Entry 6SMO (X-ray diffraction, 2.70 A resolution); this record covers chains A and C of the 3 polymer chains in the assembly.

Chain A:
Molecule: Acyl carrier protein
Organism: Photorhabdus luminescens
UniProt: A0A2S8QL96 (A0A2S8QL96_PHOLU); residue numbers follow UniProt; this construct covers 1-82
Sequence (97 residues; row label = number of the first residue in the row; numbers below 1 keep their minus sign (Gly-14 is residue -14)):
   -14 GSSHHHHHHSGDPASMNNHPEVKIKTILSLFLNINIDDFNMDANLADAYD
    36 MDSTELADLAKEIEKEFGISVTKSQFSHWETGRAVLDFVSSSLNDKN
Disordered / not traced: -14 to 5, 77-82
Sequence notes: expression tag (-14 to 0)

Chain C:
Molecule: Ketoacyl_synth_N domain-containing protein
Organism: Photorhabdus luminescens subsp. laumondii (strain DSM 15139 / CIP 105565 / TT01)
UniProt: Q7MZT4 (Q7MZT4_PHOLL); residue numbers follow UniProt; this construct covers 1-371
Sequence (371 residues; each row starts with the number of its first residue):
     1 MRKRVVVTGVGAIHPDGNDVTAIKSKVIQKLLGQESKNNTTASSIIRTLS
    51 DFDGAKYINNRLRRKIDEFSVYGIVAVEMALKASRLDVDKLDPNRVGIYV
   101 GNCFGGWQHIEDEVKALHIEGIKGMGPYVATAWFPAALQGQLSLLYGFSA
   151 QSKTFSTSDVAGMQAIGYAAEAISNGVAEVMLCGASEHLSSPLVKNLLEK
   201 TSSQKHSEVFGEKQPGDFSEGAAFLVLEERQHALERGASILCELTGFVDY
   251 FAPDKNTRNNTLEYTAELFNHNENAVFIMDGIYDDEKEITSKAFSNKEIK
   301 TSFINLRPYLDNQFSVSGVIDSVLASSFLSESHGDEEQQSKKINEFSNTN
   351 QIIIQRFSNQGHVCALSFSAI
Disordered / not traced: 1, 33-42, 333-345
Small-molecule neighbours: 3,5,7,9,11-pentakis(oxidanylidene)dodecanal (LKZ): Val129, Ala130, Trp133, Phe134

How chain A and chain C interact:
Pairs across the interface (21; chain A residue first):
  Phe16(A) with Arg61(C); Arg64(C)
  Leu17(A) with Arg61(C)
  Asn18(A) with Asn59(C); Asn60(C); Arg61(C)
  Tyr34(A) with Arg61(C), hydrogen bond (backbone-side chain)
  Asp35(A) with Arg61(C), salt bridge
  Met36(A) with Arg61(C)
  Thr39(A) with Pro127(C); Tyr128(C)
  Glu40(A) with Arg61(C), salt bridge; Lys65(C), salt bridge; Tyr128(C)
  Asp43(A) with Arg64(C), salt bridge; Pro127(C); Tyr128(C)
  Lys46(A) with Ile122(C), hydrogen bond (side chain-backbone); Met125(C), hydrogen bond (side chain-backbone); Gly126(C)
  Glu49(A) with Lys123(C)
Interface residues without a listed pair, chain A (16 interface residues in all): Leu15, Asp37, Ala42, Ile54, Ser55

Overview:
Chain A and chain C form an interface of 16 and 11 residues respectively, with 3 hydrogen bonds and 4 salt
bridges. Polar contacts include Asp35(A)-Arg61(C), Glu40(A)-Arg61(C) and Glu40(A)-Lys65(C). Ligands of chain
C: 3,5,7,9,11-pentakis(oxidanylidene)dodecanal.
Chain A is Acyl carrier protein (Photorhabdus luminescens) and chain C is Ketoacyl_synth_N domain-containing
protein (Photorhabdus luminescens subsp. laumondii (strain DSM 15139 / CIP 105565 / TT01)); the structure,
AntDE:AntF (apo): type II PKS acyl-carrier protein in complex with its ketosynthase bound to the hexaketide,
was determined by X-ray diffraction together with 6SM6, 6SMD and 6SMP from the same study.
